Entry 9FAM (electron microscopy, 3.50 A resolution); this record covers chains A and B of the 8 polymer chains in the assembly.

== Chain A ==
Molecule: Gamma-aminobutyric acid receptor subunit alpha-1
Source organism: Homo sapiens
UniProt: P14867 (GBRA1_HUMAN); residues 10-422 here correspond to UniProt positions 37-449 (UniProt number = residue number + 27)
Amino-acid sequence (413 residues; numbered 10 to 422; the number before each row is that of its first residue):
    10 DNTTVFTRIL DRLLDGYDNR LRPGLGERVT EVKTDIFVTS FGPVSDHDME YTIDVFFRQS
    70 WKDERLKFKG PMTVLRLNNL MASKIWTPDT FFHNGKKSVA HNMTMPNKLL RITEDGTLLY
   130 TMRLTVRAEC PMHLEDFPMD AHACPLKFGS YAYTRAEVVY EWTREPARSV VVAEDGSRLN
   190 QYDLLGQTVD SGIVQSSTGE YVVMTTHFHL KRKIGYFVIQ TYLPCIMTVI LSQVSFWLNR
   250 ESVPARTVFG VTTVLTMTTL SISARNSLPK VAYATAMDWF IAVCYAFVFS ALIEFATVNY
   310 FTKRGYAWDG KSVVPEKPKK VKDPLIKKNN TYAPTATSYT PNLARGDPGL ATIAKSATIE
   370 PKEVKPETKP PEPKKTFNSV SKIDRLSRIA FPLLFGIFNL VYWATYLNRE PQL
Not modelled in the structure: 327-383
Cystine bridges: Cys-139/Cys-153
Small-molecule neighbours:
  - gamma-amino-butanoic acid (ABU): Phe-65, Arg-67, Leu-118, Thr-130
  - PIO ([(2R)-2-octanoyloxy-3-[oxidanyl-[(1R,2R,3S,4R,5R,6S)-2,3,6-tris(oxidanyl)-4,5-diphosphonooxy-cyclohexyl]oxy-phosphoryl]oxy-propyl] octanoate): Arg-249, Thr-306, Phe-310, Lys-312, Arg-313, Lys-326, Asn-387, Ser-388, Ser-390, Lys-391, Ile-392, Leu-395, Ser-396
UniProt features mapped onto this chain:
  - binding site (4-aminobutanoate): Arg-67, Thr-130
  - binding site (3alpha-hydroxy-5alpha-pregnan-11,20-dione): Trp-246
  - glycosylation (N-linked (GlcNAc...) asparagine): Asn-11, Asn-111

== Chain B ==
Molecule: Gamma-aminobutyric acid receptor subunit beta-3
Source organism: Homo sapiens
UniProt: P28472 (GBRB3_HUMAN); residues 7-447 here correspond to UniProt positions 32-472 (UniProt number = residue number + 25)
Amino-acid sequence (441 residues; row label = number of the first residue in the row):
     7 GNMSFVKETV DKLLKGYDIR LRPDFGGPPV CVGMNIDIAS IDMVSEVNMD YTLTMYFQQY
    67 WRDKRLAYSG IPLNLTLDNR VADQLWVPDT YFLNDKKSFV HGVTVKNRMI RLHPDGTVLY
   127 GLRITTTAAC MMDLRRYPLD EQNCTLEIES YGYTTDDIEF YWRGGDKAVT GVERIELPQF
   187 SIVEHRLVSR NVVFATGAYP RLSLSFRLKR NIGYFILQTY MPSILITILS WVSFWINYDA
   247 SAARVALGIT TVLTMTTINT HLRETLPKIP YVKAIDMYLM GCFVFVFLAL LEYAFVNYIF
   307 FGRGPQRQKK LAEKTAKAKN DRSKSESNRV DAHGNILLTS LEVHNEMNEV SGGIGDTRNS
   367 AISFDNSGIQ YRKQSMPREG HGRFLGDRSL PHKKTHLRRR SSQLKIKIPD LTDVNAIDRW
   427 SRIVFPFTFS LFNLVYWLYY V
Not modelled in the structure: 7, 318-412
Cystine bridges: Cys-136/Cys-150
Covalently attached groups: glycan linked to Asn-149
Small-molecule neighbours:
  - gamma-amino-butanoic acid (ABU): Tyr-97, Glu-155, Ser-156, Tyr-157, Phe-200, Thr-202, Tyr-205
  - phosphatidylglycerol (PGW; (1R)-2-{[(S)-{[(2S)-2,3-dihydroxypropyl]oxy}(hydroxy)phosphoryl]oxy}-1-[(hexadecanoyloxy)methyl]ethyl (9Z)-octadec-9-enoate): Asn-217, Ile-218, Gly-219, Ile-222, Leu-223, Met-227, Leu-231
UniProt features mapped onto this chain:
  - binding site (benzamidine): Asp-95 to Tyr-97, Glu-155 to Tyr-157, Phe-200
  - binding site (4-aminobutanoate): Tyr-97, Glu-155, Tyr-157, Thr-202
  - binding site (histamine): Tyr-97, Ser-156, Tyr-157, Thr-202
  - glycosylation (N-linked (GlcNAc...) asparagine): Asn-8, Asn-80, Asn-149

== How chain A and chain B interact ==
Contacting residue pairs (101):
  Thr-12(A) / Leu-27(B)
  Phe-15(A) / Leu-27(B)  hydrophobic
  Phe-15(A) / Phe-31(B)  hydrophobic
  Phe-15(A) / Gly-32(B)
  Thr-16(A) / Asp-24(B)  hydrogen bond
  Thr-16(A) / Leu-27(B)
  Leu-19(A) / Arg-26(B)
  Asp-20(A) / Arg-26(B)  salt bridge
  Leu-23(A) / Arg-26(B)
  Phe-46(A) / Phe-200(B)  hydrophobic
  Phe-65(A) / Tyr-97(B)
  Phe-65(A) / Leu-99(B)  hydrophobic
  Phe-65(A) / Tyr-157(B)  hydrophobic
  Phe-65(A) / Phe-200(B)  hydrophobic
  Arg-67(A) / Thr-202(B)
  Met-81(A) / Phe-31(B)  hydrophobic
  Leu-84(A) / Phe-31(B)  hydrophobic
  Arg-85(A) / Phe-31(B)
  Arg-85(A) / Thr-160(B)
  Arg-85(A) / Asp-163(B)  salt bridge
  Asn-87(A) / Ile-25(B)
  Asn-87(A) / Arg-26(B)
  Met-90(A) / Arg-26(B)
  Met-112(A) / Thr-96(B)
  Met-112(A) / Tyr-97(B)
  Met-112(A) / Phe-98(B)  hydrophobic
  Met-112(A) / Ser-104(B)
  Met-112(A) / Phe-105(B)
  Met-112(A) / Val-106(B)
  Met-112(A) / Ile-130(B)  hydrophobic
  Thr-113(A) / Pro-94(B)
  Thr-113(A) / Thr-96(B)  hydrogen bond (backbone-backbone)
  Met-114(A) / Val-93(B)  hydrophobic
  Met-114(A) / Pro-94(B)
  Met-114(A) / Asp-95(B)
  Met-114(A) / Thr-96(B)
  Asn-116(A) / Tyr-97(B)
  Asn-116(A) / Tyr-157(B)
  Lys-117(A) / Tyr-157(B)
  Leu-118(A) / Tyr-157(B)
  Leu-118(A) / Gly-158(B)
  Leu-118(A) / Tyr-205(B)
  Arg-120(A) / Thr-160(B)
  Arg-120(A) / Thr-202(B)  hydrogen bond (side chain-backbone)
  Arg-120(A) / Tyr-205(B)  hydrogen bond
  Thr-130(A) / Tyr-157(B)  hydrogen bond
  Met-131(A) / Tyr-157(B)  hydrogen bond (backbone-side chain)
  Arg-132(A) / Tyr-97(B)
  Arg-132(A) / Phe-98(B)  hydrogen bond (side chain-backbone)
  Arg-132(A) / Leu-99(B)  hydrogen bond (side chain-backbone)
  Arg-132(A) / Asp-101(B)
  Arg-132(A) / Tyr-157(B)  hydrogen bond (backbone-side chain)
  Arg-187(A) / Lys-102(B)
  Arg-187(A) / Ala-135(B)
  Arg-187(A) / Met-137(B)
  Asn-189(A) / Met-55(B)
  Asn-189(A) / Met-137(B)
  Asn-189(A) / Pro-276(B)
  Gln-190(A) / Lys-274(B)
  Lys-222(A) / Pro-276(B)
  Gly-224(A) / Pro-276(B)
  Tyr-225(A) / Glu-270(B)
  Tyr-225(A) / Lys-274(B)
  Tyr-225(A) / Ile-275(B)
  Tyr-225(A) / Pro-276(B)
  Ile-228(A) / Arg-269(B)  hydrogen bond (backbone-side chain)
  Gln-229(A) / Arg-269(B)  hydrogen bond
  Gln-229(A) / Glu-270(B)
  Ile-239(A) / Phe-293(B)  hydrophobic
  Leu-240(A) / Ile-255(B)  hydrophobic
  Leu-240(A) / Val-258(B)  hydrophobic
  Leu-240(A) / Phe-293(B)  hydrophobic
  Leu-240(A) / Leu-296(B)  hydrophobic
  Val-243(A) / Leu-297(B)  hydrophobic
  Val-243(A) / Ala-300(B)  hydrophobic
  Trp-246(A) / Tyr-304(B)
  Leu-247(A) / Asn-303(B)
  Asn-248(A) / Asn-303(B)
  Asn-248(A) / Phe-307(B)
  Ser-251(A) / Ser-247(B)  hydrogen bond
  Ala-254(A) / Val-251(B)  hydrophobic
  Val-257(A) / Ile-255(B)  hydrophobic
  Phe-258(A) / Val-251(B)  hydrophobic
  Phe-258(A) / Ile-255(B)  hydrophobic
  Thr-261(A) / Ile-255(B)
  Thr-261(A) / Leu-259(B)
  Asn-275(A) / Glu-270(B)  hydrogen bond
  Ser-276(A) / Lys-274(B)
  Ala-316(A) / Phe-307(B)  hydrophobic
  Trp-317(A) / Phe-306(B)
  Trp-317(A) / Phe-307(B)
  Trp-317(A) / Gly-310(B)
  Trp-317(A) / Pro-311(B)
  Trp-317(A) / Gln-314(B)
  Gly-319(A) / Gln-314(B)
  Lys-320(A) / Gln-314(B)  hydrogen bond (backbone-side chain)
  Ser-321(A) / Gln-314(B)
  Val-322(A) / Gln-314(B)
  Val-323(A) / Pro-311(B)  hydrophobic
  Val-323(A) / Lys-315(B)
  Arg-397(A) / Tyr-304(B)
Interface residues without a listed pair, chain A (63 interface residues in all): Thr-48, Leu-86, Leu-89, His-110, Leu-128, Ser-186, Phe-226, Met-236, Pro-253, Glu-325
Interface residues without a listed pair, chain B (62 interface residues in all): Phe-63, Trp-92, Asn-100, Leu-128, Tyr-159, Ala-201, Ala-248, Pro-273, Tyr-277, Phe-289, Tyr-299

== Summary ==
The interface between chain A and chain B involves 63 residues on one side and 62 on the other, with 14
hydrogen bonds and 2 salt bridges. Polar contacts include Asp-20(A)/Arg-26(B), Arg-85(A)/Asp-163(B) and
Thr-16(A)/Asp-24(B). Gamma-amino-butanoic acid is bound between chain A and chain B.
Here chain A is Gamma-aminobutyric acid receptor subunit alpha-1 and chain B is Gamma-aminobutyric acid
receptor subunit beta-3, both from Homo sapiens. Entry 9FAM (CryoEM structure of human full-length
alpha1beta3gamma2 GABA(A)R in complex with GARLH4, the TMD of Neuroligin2, GABA ...) was determined by
electron microscopy.
